PDB entry 1GTW | X-ray diffraction, 1.85 A resolution | chains B and C of the 4 polymer chains in the assembly

Chain B:
Name: Caat/enhancer binding protein beta
Organism: Homo sapiens
Notes: fragment: bzip domain, residues 259-336
Reference sequence: P17676 (CEBPB_HUMAN); numbering as in UniProt (aligned over 259-336)
Chain sequence (78 residues; each row starts with the number of its first residue):
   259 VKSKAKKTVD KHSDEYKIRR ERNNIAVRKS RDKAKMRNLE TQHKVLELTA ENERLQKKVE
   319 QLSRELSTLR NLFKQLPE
Disordered / not traced: 259-267, 336
UniProt features mapped onto this chain:
  - region: Lys275 to Arg295 (Basic motif), Leu297 to Leu304 (Leucine-zipper)
  - modified residue: Thr266 (Phosphothreonine), Ser288 (Phosphoserine), Ser325 (Phosphoserine)
  - cross-link (Glycyl lysine isopeptide (Lys-Gly)): Lys260 (interchain with G-Cter in SUMO2), Lys262 (interchain with G-Cter in SUMO2), Lys332 (interchain with G-Cter in SUMO2)
  - mutagenesis: Ser288 (S288A: Loss of nuclear translocation)

Chain C:
Molecule: 16-nt DNA strand
Sequence (16 nucleotides; each row starts with the number of its first residue):
     1 AATGTGGCGC AATCCT

Interface between chain B and chain C:
Residue-residue contacts (12):
  Arg280(B) with DT3(C), phosphate contact
  Asn281(B) with DG4(C), base contact; DT5(C), hydrogen bond to the base
  Ala284(B) with DG4(C), phosphate contact; DT5(C), base contact
  Val285(B) with DT5(C), base contact; DG6(C), base contact
  Lys287(B) with DG4(C), salt bridge to the phosphate
  Ser288(B) with DT5(C), hydrogen bond to the phosphate
  Arg289(B) with DG7(C), hydrogen bond to the base; DC8(C), base contact
  Lys291(B) with DT5(C), salt bridge to the phosphate
Other interface residues (no listed pair), chain C (7 interface residues in all): DA2

Summary:
8 residues of chain B face 7 of chain C across their interface, with 3 hydrogen bonds and 2 salt bridges.
Polar pairs include Asn281(B)-DT5(C), Arg289(B)-DG7(C) and Ser288(B)-DT5(C). From UniProt: one mutagenesis
site on chain B.
Chain B is Caat/enhancer binding protein beta (Homo sapiens) and chain C is a 16-nt DNA strand; the structure,
crystal structure of C/EBPbeta bZip homodimer bound to a DNA fragment from the tom-1A promoter, was determined
by X-ray diffraction.
